Entry 9BTZ (X-ray diffraction, 3.00 A resolution); this record covers chains A and H of the 4 polymer chains in the assembly.

== Chain A ==
Protein: Major histocompatibility complex class I-related gene protein
Organism: Homo sapiens
UniProtKB: Q95460 (HMR1_HUMAN); residues 1-270 here correspond to UniProt positions 23-292 (UniProt number = residue number + 22)
Sequence (271 residues; each row starts with the number of its first residue; numbering starts at 0):
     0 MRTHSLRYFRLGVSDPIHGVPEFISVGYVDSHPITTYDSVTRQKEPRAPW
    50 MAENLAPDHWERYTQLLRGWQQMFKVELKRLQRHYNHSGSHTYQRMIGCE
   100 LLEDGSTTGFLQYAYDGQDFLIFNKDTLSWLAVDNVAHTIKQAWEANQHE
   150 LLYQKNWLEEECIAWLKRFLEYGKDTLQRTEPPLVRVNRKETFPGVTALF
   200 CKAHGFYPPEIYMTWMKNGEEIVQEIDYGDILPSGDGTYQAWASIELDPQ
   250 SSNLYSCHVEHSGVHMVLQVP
Not modelled in the structure: 190-195
Disulfide bonds: C98-C161, C200-C256
Glycans and other covalent adducts: Nicotinaldehyde (XIE) linked to K43
Sequence notes: initiating methionine (0); conflict S261 (Cys283 in Q95460)
Residues lining bound ligands: Nicotinaldehyde (XIE): Y7, R9, S24, T34, Y62, L66, W69, W156
Swiss-Prot annotation at these positions:
  - binding site (5-(2-oxoethylideneamino)-6-(D-ribitylamino)uracil): R9, S24, K43, R94, Y152, Q153
  - binding site (5-(2-oxopropylideneamino)-6-(D-ribitylamino)uracil): R9, S24, K43, R94, Y152, Q153
  - binding site (7-hydroxy-6-methyl-8-(1-D-ribityl)lumazine): R9, S24, K43, R94, Y152, Q153
  - binding site (8-(9H-purin-6-yl)-2-oxa-8-azabicyclo[3.3.1]nona-3,6-diene-4,6-dicarbaldehyde): R9, K43, H58, R94
  - binding site (2-amino-4-oxopteridine-6-carbaldehyde): K43
  - binding site (pyridoxal): K43
  - glycosylation: N85 (N-linked (GlcNAc...) asparagine)
Reported in the primary citation:
  - binding site for Nicotinaldehyde: Y7, S24, K43, Y62, W69, W156

== Chain H ==
Protein: Human TCR TRBV6-1_BETA
Organism: Homo sapiens
Sequence (246 residues; row label = number of the first residue in the row; numbering starts at 0):
     0 MNAGVTQTPKFQVLKTGQSMTLQCAQDMNHNSMYWYRQDPGMGLRLIYYS
    50 ASEGTTDKGEVPNGYNVSRLNKREFSLRLESAAPSQTSVYFCASSVWTGE
   100 GSGELFFGEGSRLTVLEDLKNVFPPEVAVFEPSEAEISHTQKATLVCLAT
   150 GFYPDHVELSWWVNGKEVHSGVCTDPQPLKEQPALNDSRYALSSRLRVSA
   200 TFWQNPRNHFRCQVQFYGLSENDEWTQDRAKPVTQIVSAEAWGRAD
Not modelled in the structure: 0
Disulfide bonds: C23-C91, C146-C211
Bound ions: Na+: Y47, P61, Y64

== Interface between chain A and chain H ==
Contacting residue pairs (19):
  R41(A) with G53(H), hydrogen bond (side chain-backbone)
  R61(A) with Y48(H), hydrogen bond; T97(H)
  Q64(A) with Y48(H); T54(H), hydrogen bond; T55(H), hydrogen bond (side chain-backbone); D56(H)
  L65(A) with G98(H)
  R67(A) with T54(H), hydrogen bond
  G68(A) with S51(H); W96(H)
  W69(A) with T97(H)
  Q71(A) with S51(H)
  M72(A) with W96(H), hydrophobic
  H148(A) with S101(H)
  E149(A) with G100(H); S101(H), hydrogen bond
  Y152(A) with G98(H); G100(H)
Interface residues without a listed pair, chain A (13 interface residues in all): N146
Interface residues without a listed pair, chain H (14 interface residues in all): A50, E99, G102

== In short ==
The interface between chain A and chain H involves 13 residues on one side and 14 on the other; the contacts
include 6 hydrogen bonds. Polar pairs include R41(A)-G53(H), R61(A)-Y48(H) and Q64(A)-T54(H). Nicotinaldehyde
is covalently linked to K43(A). The paper reports a binding site for Nicotinaldehyde at Y7(A), S24(A) and
K43(A) among others.
Here chain A is Major histocompatibility complex class I-related gene protein and chain H is Human TCR
TRBV6-1_BETA, both from Homo sapiens. Entry 9BTZ (Structure of human MAIT A-F7 TCR in complex with human
MR1-nicotinaldehyde) was determined by X-ray diffraction together with 9BTX, 9BTY and 9BU0 from the same
study.
